Entry 1YT1 (X-ray diffraction, 2.20 A resolution); this record covers chain A.

# Chain A
Name: Endoplasmin
Source organism: Canis lupus familiaris
Notes: fragment: N-terminal Domain of GRP94 Residues (69-337); engineered mutation(s): deletion of 287-327 replaced by 4 glycines
Reference sequence: P41148 (ENPL_CANFA); numbering as in UniProt; present here: 69-286, 328-337
Sequence (236 residues; row label = number of the first residue in the row; note: 37 numbers in that range are skipped by the numbering (no residue carries them; nothing is unmodelled there)):
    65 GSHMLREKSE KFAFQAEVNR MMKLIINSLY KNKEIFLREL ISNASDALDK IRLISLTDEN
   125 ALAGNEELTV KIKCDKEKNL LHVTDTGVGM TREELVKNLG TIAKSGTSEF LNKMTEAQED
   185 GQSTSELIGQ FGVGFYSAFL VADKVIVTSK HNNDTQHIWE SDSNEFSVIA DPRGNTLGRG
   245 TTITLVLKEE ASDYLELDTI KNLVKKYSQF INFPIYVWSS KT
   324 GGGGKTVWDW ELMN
Not modelled in the structure: 167-169, 184-185, 324-327
Differences from the reference sequence: cloning artifact (65-68)
Swiss-Prot annotation at these positions:
  - binding site (ATP): Asn107, Asp149, Asn162, Phe199
  - modified residue: Lys168 (N6-(2-hydroxyisobutyryl)lysine), Ser172 (Phosphoserine)
  - glycosylation (N-linked (GlcNAc...) asparagine): Asn107, Asn217
  - mutagenesis: Glu103 (E103A: Loss of ATPase activity)

# In short
UniProt lists 4 ATP-binding residues and one mutagenesis site.
Chain A is Endoplasmin (Canis lupus familiaris); the structure, Crystal Structure of the Unliganded Form of
GRP94, the ER Hsp90: Basis for Nucleotide-Induced Conformational Change ..., was determined by X-ray
diffraction, deposited together with 1YSZ, 1YT0 and 1YT2.
